Entry 4YCZ (X-ray diffraction, 4.10 A resolution (low resolution: residue-level contacts below are approximate; hydrogen-bond / salt-bridge calls are withheld)); this record covers chains B and C of the 3 polymer chains in the assembly.

# Chain B
Name: Nup85
From: Thielavia heterothallica
Reference sequence: G2Q7J4 (G2Q7J4_THIHA); residue numbers follow UniProt; this construct covers 257-1181
Chain sequence (933 residues; row label = number of the first residue in the row):
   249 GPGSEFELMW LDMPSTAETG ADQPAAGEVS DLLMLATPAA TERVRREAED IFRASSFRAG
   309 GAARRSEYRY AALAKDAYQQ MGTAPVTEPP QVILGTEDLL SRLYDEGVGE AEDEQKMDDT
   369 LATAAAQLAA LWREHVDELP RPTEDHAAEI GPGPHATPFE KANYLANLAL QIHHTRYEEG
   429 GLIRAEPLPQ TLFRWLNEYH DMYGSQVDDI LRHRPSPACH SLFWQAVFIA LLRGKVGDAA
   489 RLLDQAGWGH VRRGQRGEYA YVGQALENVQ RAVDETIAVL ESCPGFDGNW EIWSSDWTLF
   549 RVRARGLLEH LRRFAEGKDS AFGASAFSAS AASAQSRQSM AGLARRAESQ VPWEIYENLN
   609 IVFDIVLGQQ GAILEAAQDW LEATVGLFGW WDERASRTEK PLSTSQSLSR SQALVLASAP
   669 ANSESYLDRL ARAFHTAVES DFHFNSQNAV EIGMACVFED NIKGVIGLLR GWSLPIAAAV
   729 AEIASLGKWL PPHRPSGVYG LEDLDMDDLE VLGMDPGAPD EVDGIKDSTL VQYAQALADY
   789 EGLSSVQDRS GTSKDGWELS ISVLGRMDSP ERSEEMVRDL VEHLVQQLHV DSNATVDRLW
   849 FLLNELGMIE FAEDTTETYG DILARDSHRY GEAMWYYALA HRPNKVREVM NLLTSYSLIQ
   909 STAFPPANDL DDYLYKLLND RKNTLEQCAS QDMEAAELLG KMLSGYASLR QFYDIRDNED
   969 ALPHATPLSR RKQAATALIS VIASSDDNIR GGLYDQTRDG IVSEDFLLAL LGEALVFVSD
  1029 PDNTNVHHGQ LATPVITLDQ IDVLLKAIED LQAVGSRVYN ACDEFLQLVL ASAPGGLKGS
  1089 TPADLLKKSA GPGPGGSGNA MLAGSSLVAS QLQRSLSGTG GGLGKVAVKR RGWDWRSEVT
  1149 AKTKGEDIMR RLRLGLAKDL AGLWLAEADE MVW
Not modelled in the structure: 249-313, 355-363, 387-404, 423-434, 449, 480-482, 500-506, 511-515, 533-545, 566-600, 636-668, 691-697, 739-768, 798-802, 816-817, 909-912, 965-970, 996-1011, 1030-1044, 1084-1111, 1129-1152, 1177-1181
Modified residues: Mse257, Mse261, Mse282, Mse588, Mse754, Mse762, Mse1109, Mse1179 (selenomethionine); Mse329, Mse365, Mse450, Mse702, Mse815, Mse824, Mse856, Mse882, Mse898, Mse941, Mse950, Mse1157 (selenomethionine; parent Met)
Sequence notes: expression tag (249-256)

# Chain C
Name: Nup120
From: Thielavia heterothallica
Reference sequence: G2Q2S2 (G2Q2S2_THIHA); residue numbers follow UniProt; this construct covers 952-1241
Chain sequence (313 residues; each row starts with the number of its first residue):
   943 GPGSEFELMQ GGSSTNHETA GLRTEMLSRL FTAATSISHF EEAHSALLSM DDEAMQKSYL
  1003 RRLVEKMCET GQSSELITLP FSGLQTKVDD ILVEKCRATR DVLNGVPYHQ ILYAWRINHN
  1063 DYRGGAAILL DRLQKLRRAG EGDKVIANEH GNEDALDTQV TRQYLLLINA LSCVPPQEAY
  1123 ILEDVLPGDG RGGDDADGDR NGGKAGDDLE ADIDELEKKL DVEGGADAAK GDEMAAEEDA
  1183 ALIEKMKRFS TRNGQNLPAR RLLMLADLRK QYQQELDRIV AIQNNQFGFG AEDDLMDLAG
  1243 GSGHHHHHHH HHH
Not modelled in the structure: 943-967, 993-996, 1043-1047, 1083-1096, 1127-1148, 1167-1179, 1197-1200, 1225-1255
Sequence notes: expression tag (943-951, 1242-1255)

# Interface between chain B and chain C
Contacting residue pairs (29):
  D1050(B) - L1107(C)
  L1053(B) - L1107(C)
  L1053(B) - L1108(C)
  L1053(B) - N1111(C)
  K1054(B) - L1107(C)
  E1057(B) - I1110(C)
  R1161(B) - I1110(C)
  R1161(B) - N1111(C)
  R1161(B) - S1114(C)
  R1161(B) - C1115(C)
  L1162(B) - H1061(C)
  L1162(B) - R1065(C)
  L1162(B) - C1115(C)
  A1165(B) - W1057(C)
  A1165(B) - H1061(C)
  A1165(B) - R1065(C)
  K1166(B) - H1061(C)
  L1168(B) - W1057(C)
  L1168(B) - L1108(C)
  A1169(B) - L1018(C)
  A1169(B) - W1057(C)
  A1169(B) - R1058(C)
  A1169(B) - H1061(C)
  W1172(B) - L1054(C)
  L1173(B) - S1015(C)
  L1173(B) - L1018(C)
  L1173(B) - Y1055(C)
  L1173(B) - R1058(C)
  E1175(B) - Q1014(C)

# In short
Chain B and chain C form an interface of 13 and 15 residues respectively.
Chain B is Nup85 and chain C is Nup120, both from Thielavia heterothallica; the structure, Y-complex hub
(NUP85-NUP120-NUP145C-SEC13 complex) from M. thermophila (a.k.a. T. heterothallica), was determined by X-ray
diffraction.
